PDB entry 3OYA | X-ray diffraction, 2.65 A resolution | chains A and D of the 4 polymer chains in the assembly

[Chain A]
Name: PFV integrase
Source organism: Human spumaretrovirus
Reference sequence: P14350 (POL_FOAMV); residues 1-392 here correspond to UniProt positions 752-1143 (UniProt number = residue number + 751)
Chain sequence (395 residues; each row starts with the number of its first residue; numbers below 1 keep their minus sign (Gly-2 is residue -2)):
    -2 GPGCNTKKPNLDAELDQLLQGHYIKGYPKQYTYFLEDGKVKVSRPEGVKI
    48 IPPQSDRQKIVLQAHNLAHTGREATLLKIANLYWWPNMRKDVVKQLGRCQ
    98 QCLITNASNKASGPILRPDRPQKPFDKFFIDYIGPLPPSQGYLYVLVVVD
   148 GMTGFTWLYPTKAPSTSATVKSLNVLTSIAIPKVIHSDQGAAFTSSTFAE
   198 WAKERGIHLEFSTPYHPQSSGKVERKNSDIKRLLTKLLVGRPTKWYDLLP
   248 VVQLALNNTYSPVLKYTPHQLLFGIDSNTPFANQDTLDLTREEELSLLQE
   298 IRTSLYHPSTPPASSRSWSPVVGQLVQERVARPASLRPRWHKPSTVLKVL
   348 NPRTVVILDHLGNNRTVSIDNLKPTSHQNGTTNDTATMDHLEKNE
Not modelled in the structure: -2 to 7, 376-392
Differences from the reference sequence: expression tag (-2 to 0); variant Ser217 (Gly968 in P14350), Gly218 (Ser969 in P14350)
UniProt features mapped onto this chain:
  - binding site (Mg(2+)): Asp123, Asp185
Metal / ion sites: Zn2+: His62, His66, Cys96, Cys99; Mg2+ site 1: Asp128, Asp185 (together with raltegravir, mk0518); Mg2+ site 2: Asp128, Glu221 (together with raltegravir, mk0518)
Small-molecule neighbours:
  - raltegravir, mk0518: Asp128, Tyr129, Asp185, Gln186, Pro211, Tyr212, His213, Pro214, Gln215, Glu221
  - raltegravir, mk0518 (RLT; N-(4-fluorobenzyl)-5-hydroxy-1-methyl-2-(1-methyl-1-{[(5-methyl-1,3,4-oxadiazol-2-yl)carbonyl]amino}ethyl)-6-oxo-1,6-di hydropyrimidine-4-carboxamide): Asp128, Tyr129, Asp185, Gln186, Pro211, Tyr212, His213, Pro214, Gln215, Glu221
Reported in the primary citation:
  - binding site for raltegravir, mk0518: Tyr212, Pro214
  - mutagenesis - S217Q, N224H: decreased catalytic activity
  - mutagenesis - S217H: increased catalytic activity
  - mutagenesis - S217Q (Kd 40 nM): unchanged binding to raltegravir, mk0518
  - mutagenesis - S217H (10-fold), N224H (Kd 200 nM): decreased binding to raltegravir, mk0518

[Chain D]
Molecule: 17-nt DNA strand
Sequence (17 nucleotides; row label = number of the first residue in the row):
     1 TGCGAAATTCCATGACA

[Interface between chain A and chain D]
Residue-residue contacts (8):
  Glu221(A) with DC16(D), sugar contact
  Arg222(A) with DG14(D), base contact; DA15(D), base contact; DC16(D), hydrogen bond to the base
  Asn224(A) with DC16(D), phosphate contact
  Ser225(A) with DC16(D), sugar contact
  Lys228(A) with DA17(D), salt bridge to the phosphate
  Lys262(A) with DT9(D), salt bridge to the phosphate
Also at the interface, not in a pair above, chain A (9 interface residues in all): Tyr129, Ile130, Gly131

[Summary]
The interface between chain A and chain D involves 9 residues on one side and 5 on the other; the contacts
include 1 hydrogen bond and 2 salt bridges. Polar pairs include Arg222(A)-DC16(D), Lys228(A)-DA17(D) and
Lys262(A)-DT9(D). From the paper: a binding site for raltegravir, mk0518 at Tyr212(A) and Pro214(A); S217Q and
N224H of chain A reduce catalytic activity.
Chain A is PFV integrase (Human spumaretrovirus) and chain D is a 17-nt DNA strand; the structure, Crystal
structure of the Prototype Foamy Virus (PFV) intasome in complex with magnesium and raltegravir at ..., was
determined by X-ray diffraction (same publication as 3OYB, 3OYC, 3OYD, 3OYE, 3OYF, 3OYG and 4 further
entries).
